PDB entry 3ZQ0 | electron microscopy, 9.20 A resolution (very low resolution: no residue pairs are listed; an interface is given only as per-side residue counts) | chains B and P of the 21 polymer chains in the assembly

== Chain B ==
Name: 60 kDa chaperonin
Organism: Escherichia coli BL21
UniProt: P0A6F5 (CH60_ECOLI); residues 2-525 here = UniProt positions 2-525
Sequence (524 residues; row label = number of the first residue in the row):
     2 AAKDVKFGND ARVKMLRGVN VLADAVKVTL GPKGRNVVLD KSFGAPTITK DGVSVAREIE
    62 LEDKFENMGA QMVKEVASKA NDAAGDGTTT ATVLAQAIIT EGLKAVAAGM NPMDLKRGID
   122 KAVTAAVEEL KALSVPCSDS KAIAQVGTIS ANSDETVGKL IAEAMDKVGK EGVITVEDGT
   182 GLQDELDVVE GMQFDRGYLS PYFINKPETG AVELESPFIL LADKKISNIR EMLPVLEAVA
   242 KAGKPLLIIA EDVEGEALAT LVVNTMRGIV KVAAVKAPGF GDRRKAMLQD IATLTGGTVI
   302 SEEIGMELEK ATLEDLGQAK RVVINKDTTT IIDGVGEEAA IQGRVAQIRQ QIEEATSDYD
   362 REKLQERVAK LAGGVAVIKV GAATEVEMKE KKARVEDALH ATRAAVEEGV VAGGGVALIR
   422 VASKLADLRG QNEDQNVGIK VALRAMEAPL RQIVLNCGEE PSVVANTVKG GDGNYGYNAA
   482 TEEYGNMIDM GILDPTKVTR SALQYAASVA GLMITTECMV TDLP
Ion coordination: Mg2+: D87, S151 (together with ADP)
Ligand contacts: ADP (adenosine-5'-diphosphate): T30, L31, G32, P33, K51, D87, G88, T89, T90, T91, I150, S151, S154, G414, G415, G416, I454, Y478, N479, A480, A481, M488, I493, D495
Reported in the primary citation:
  - mutagenesis - D398A: abolished catalytic activity on ATP (citing earlier work)

== Chain P ==
Name: 10 kDa chaperonin
Organism: Escherichia coli K-12
UniProt: P0A6F9 (CH10_ECOLI); residue numbers follow UniProt; this construct covers 1-97
Sequence (97 residues; each row starts with the number of its first residue):
     1 MNIRPLHDRV IVKRKEVETK SAGGIVLTGS AAAKSTRGEV LAVGNGRILE NGEVKPLDVK
    61 VGDIVIFNDG YGVKSEKIDN EEVLIMSESD ILAIVEA
Swiss-Prot annotation at these positions:
  - modified residue: K34 (N6-succinyllysine)

== How chain B and chain P interact ==
At this resolution (9 A) residue pairs are not listed: 11 residues of chain B and 9 of chain P lie at the interface.

== Summary ==
11 residues of chain B face 9 of chain P across their interface. Chain B binds ADP. D87(B) and S151(B) form
the Mg2+ site. The paper reports that D398A of chain B abolishes catalytic activity on ATP.
Chain B is 60 kDa chaperonin (Escherichia coli BL21) and chain P is 10 kDa chaperonin (Escherichia coli K-12);
the structure, Visualizing GroEL-ES in the Act of Encapsulating a Non-Native Substrate Protein, was determined
by electron microscopy together with 3ZPZ and 3ZQ1 from the same study.
